Entry 8G6M (electron microscopy, 3.10 A resolution); this record covers chains C and D of the 7 polymer chains in the assembly.

Chain C (and D):
Protein: Capsid protein
From: Human immunodeficiency virus 1
Notes: chain D of this document is another copy of the same molecule, construct and numbering; everything in this record applies to it too
UniProt: B6DRA0 (B6DRA0_9HIV1); residues 1-231 here correspond to UniProt positions 133-363 (UniProt number = residue number + 132)
Chain sequence (238 residues; numbered 0 to 237; the number before each row is that of its first residue; numbering starts at 0):
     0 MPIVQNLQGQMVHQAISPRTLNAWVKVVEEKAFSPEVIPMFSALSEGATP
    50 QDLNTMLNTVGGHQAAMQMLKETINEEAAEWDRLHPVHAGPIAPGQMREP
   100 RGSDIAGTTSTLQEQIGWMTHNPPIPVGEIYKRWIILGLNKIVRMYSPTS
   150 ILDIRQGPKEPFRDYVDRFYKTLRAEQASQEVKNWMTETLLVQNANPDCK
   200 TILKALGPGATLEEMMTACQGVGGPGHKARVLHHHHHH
Unresolved in the structure: 0, 86-95, 223-237 (chain D: 0-11, 86-95, 221-237)
Differences from the reference sequence: initiating methionine (0); expression tag (232-237)

How chain C and chain D interact:
Residue-residue contacts (13; chain C residue first):
  Leu-151(C) / Trp-184(D)  hydrophobic
  Leu-151(C) / Thr-188(D)
  Leu-151(C) / Leu-189(D)  hydrophobic
  Leu-151(C) / Gln-192(D)
  Asp-152(C) / Gln-192(D)
  Val-181(C) / Trp-184(D)  hydrophobic
  Trp-184(C) / Leu-151(D)  hydrophobic
  Trp-184(C) / Val-181(D)  hydrophobic
  Trp-184(C) / Trp-184(D)  hydrophobic
  Trp-184(C) / Met-185(D)  hydrophobic
  Leu-189(C) / Leu-151(D)  hydrophobic
  Gln-192(C) / Leu-151(D)
  Gln-192(C) / Asp-152(D)  hydrogen bond
Interface residues without a listed pair, chain C (11 interface residues in all): Ile-150, Arg-154, Glu-180, Met-185, Thr-188
Interface residues without a listed pair, chain D (10 interface residues in all): Arg-154, Glu-180

Summary:
11 residues of chain C and 10 residues of chain D are in contact; the contacts include 1 hydrogen bond. Its
one hydrogen-bonded contact is Gln-192(C)/Asp-152(D).
Both chains are Capsid protein (Human immunodeficiency virus 1). Entry 8G6M (HIV-1 CA lattice bound to IP6, pH
7.4) was determined by electron microscopy together with 8G6K, 8G6L, 8G6N and 8G6O from the same study.
